9CMO - chains J and Z of the 4 polymer chains in the assembly; structure by electron microscopy, 4.17 A resolution (low resolution: residue-level contacts below are approximate; hydrogen-bond / salt-bridge calls are withheld).

[Chain J]
Name: Hexon protein
Organism: Human adenovirus 6
UniProt: A0A348FV85 (A0A348FV85_9ADEN); residues 1-959 here = UniProt positions 1-959
Sequence (959 residues; each row starts with the number of its first residue):
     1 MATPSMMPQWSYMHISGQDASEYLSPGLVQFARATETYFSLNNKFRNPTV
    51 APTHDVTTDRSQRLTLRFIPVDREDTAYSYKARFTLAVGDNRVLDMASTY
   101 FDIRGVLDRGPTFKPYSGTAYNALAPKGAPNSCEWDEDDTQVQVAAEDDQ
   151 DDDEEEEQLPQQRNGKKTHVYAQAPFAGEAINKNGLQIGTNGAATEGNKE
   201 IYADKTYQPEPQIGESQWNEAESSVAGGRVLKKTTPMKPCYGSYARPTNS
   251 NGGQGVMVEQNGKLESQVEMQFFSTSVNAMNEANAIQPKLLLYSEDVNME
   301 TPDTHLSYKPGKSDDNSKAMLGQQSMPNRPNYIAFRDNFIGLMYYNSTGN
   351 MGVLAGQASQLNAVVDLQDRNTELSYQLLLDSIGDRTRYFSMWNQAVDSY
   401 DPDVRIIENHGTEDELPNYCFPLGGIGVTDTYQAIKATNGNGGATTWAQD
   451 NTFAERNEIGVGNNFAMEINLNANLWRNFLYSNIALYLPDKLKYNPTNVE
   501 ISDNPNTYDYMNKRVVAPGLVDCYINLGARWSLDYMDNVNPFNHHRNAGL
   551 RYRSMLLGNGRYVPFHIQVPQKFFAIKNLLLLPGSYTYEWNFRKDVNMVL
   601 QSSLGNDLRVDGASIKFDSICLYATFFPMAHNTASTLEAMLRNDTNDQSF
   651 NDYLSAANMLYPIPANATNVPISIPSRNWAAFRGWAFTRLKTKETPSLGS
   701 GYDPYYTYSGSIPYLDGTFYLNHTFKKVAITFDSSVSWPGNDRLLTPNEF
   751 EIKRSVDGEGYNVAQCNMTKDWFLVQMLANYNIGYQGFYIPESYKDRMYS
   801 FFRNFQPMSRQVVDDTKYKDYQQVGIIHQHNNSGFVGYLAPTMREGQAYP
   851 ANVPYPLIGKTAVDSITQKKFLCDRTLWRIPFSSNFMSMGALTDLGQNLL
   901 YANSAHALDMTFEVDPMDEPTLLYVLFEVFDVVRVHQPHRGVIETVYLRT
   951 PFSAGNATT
Not modelled in the structure: 1-5, 143-163, 958-959
Construct notes: conflict Leu291 (Val in A0A348FV85), Ile827 (Leu in A0A348FV85), Val853 (Phe in A0A348FV85)

[Chain Z]
Name: Prothrombin
Organism: Homo sapiens
Notes: EC 3.4.21.5
UniProt: P00734 (THRB_HUMAN); residues -42 to 579 here correspond to UniProt positions 1-622 (UniProt number = residue number + 43)
Sequence (622 residues; each row starts with the number of its first residue; numbers below 1 keep their minus sign (Met-42 is residue -42)):
   -42 MAHVRGLQLPGCLALAALCSLVHSQHVFLAPQQARSLLQRVRRANTFLEE
     8 VRKGNLERECVEETCSYEEAFEALESSTATDVFWAKYTACETARTPRDKL
    58 AACLEGNCAEGLGTNYRGHVNITRSGIECQLWRSRYPHKPEINSTTHPGA
   108 DLQENFCRNPDSSTTGPWCYTTDPTVRRQECSIPVCGQDQVTVAMTPRSE
   158 GSSVNLSPPLEQCVPDRGQQYQGRLAVTTHGLPCLAWASAQAKALSKHQD
   208 FNSAVQLVENFCRNPDGDEEGVWCYVAGKPGDFGYCDLNYCEEAVEEETG
   258 DGLDEDSDRAIEGRTATSEYQTFFNPRTFGSGEADCGLRPLFEKKSLEDK
   308 TERELLESYIDGRIVEGSDAEIGMSPWQVMLFRKSPQELLCGASLISDRW
   358 VLTAAHCLLYPPWDKNFTENDLLVRIGKHSRTRYERNIEKISMLEKIYIH
   408 PRYNWRENLDRDIALMKLKKPVAFSDYIHPVCLPDRETAASLLQAGYKGR
   458 VTGWGNLKETWTANVGKGQPSVLQVVNLPIVERPVCKDSTRIRITDNMFC
   508 AGYKPDEGKRGDACEGDSGGPFVMKSPFNNRWYQMGIVSWGEGCDRDGKY
   558 GFYTHVFRLKKWIQKVIDQFGE
Not modelled in the structure: -42 to 0
Modified / non-standard residues: Glu6, Glu7, Glu14, Glu16, Glu19, Glu20, Glu25, Glu26, Glu29, Glu32 (gamma-carboxy-glutamic acid; CGU)
Disulfide bonds: Cys17-Cys22, Cys47-Cys60, Cys65-Cys143, Cys86-Cys126, Cys114-Cys138, Cys170-Cys248, Cys191-Cys231, Cys219-Cys243, Cys293-Cys439, Cys348-Cys364, Cys493-Cys507, Cys521-Cys551
Bound ions: Ca2+ site 1: Asn2, Glu6, Glu16, Glu20; Ca2+ site 2: Glu6, Glu7, Glu16, Glu26; Ca2+ site 3: Glu7, Glu29; Ca2+ site 4: Glu7, Glu16, Glu26; Ca2+ site 5 near Glu14 (its only coordinating residue here); Ca2+ site 6 near Glu20 (its only coordinating residue here)
Swiss-Prot annotation at these positions:
  - region: Ala508 to Val530 (High affinity receptor-binding region which is also known as the TP508 peptide)
  - active site (Charge relay system): His363, Asp419, Ser525
  - site (Cleavage): Arg155, Ser156, Arg271, Thr272, Arg320, Ile321
  - modified residue (4-carboxyglutamate): Glu6, Glu7, Glu14, Glu16, Glu19, Glu20, Glu25, Glu26, Glu29, Glu32
  - glycosylation (N-linked (GlcNAc...) asparagine): Asn78 (complex), Asn100 (complex), Asn373 (complex)

[Chain J / chain Z interface]
Residue-residue contacts (7):
  Met280(J) with Thr52(Z)
  Asn281(J) with Thr52(Z); Pro53(Z)
  Val428(J) with Arg9(Z)
  Asp430(J) with Arg9(Z); Lys10(Z)
  Tyr432(J) with Lys10(Z)
Interface residues without a listed pair, chain J (7 interface residues in all): Thr429, Val461
Interface residues without a listed pair, chain Z (5 interface residues in all): Arg15

[Summary]
Chain J and chain Z form an interface of 7 and 5 residues respectively. Asn2(Z), Glu6(Z), Glu16(Z) and
Glu20(Z) form the Ca2+ site 1. Glu6(Z), Glu7(Z), Glu16(Z) and Glu26(Z) form the Ca2+ site 2. UniProt lists 3
active-site residues on chain Z.
Here chain J is Hexon protein (Human adenovirus 6) and chain Z is Prothrombin (Homo sapiens). Entry 9CMO
(Cryo-EM model derived from localized reconstruction of Ad657-hexon-FII complex at 4.14A resolution) was
determined by electron microscopy together with 9CLI, 9CLN, 9CLS, 9CM2 and 9CM9 from the same study.
